Entry 6BJ3 (X-ray diffraction, 1.90 A resolution); this record covers chains A and H of the 5 polymer chains in the assembly.

Chain A:
Protein: HLA class I histocompatibility antigen, B-35 alpha chain
Source organism: Homo sapiens
Reference sequence: P30685 (1B35_HUMAN); residues 1-276 here correspond to UniProt positions 25-300 (UniProt number = residue number + 24)
Amino-acid sequence (276 residues; each row starts with the number of its first residue):
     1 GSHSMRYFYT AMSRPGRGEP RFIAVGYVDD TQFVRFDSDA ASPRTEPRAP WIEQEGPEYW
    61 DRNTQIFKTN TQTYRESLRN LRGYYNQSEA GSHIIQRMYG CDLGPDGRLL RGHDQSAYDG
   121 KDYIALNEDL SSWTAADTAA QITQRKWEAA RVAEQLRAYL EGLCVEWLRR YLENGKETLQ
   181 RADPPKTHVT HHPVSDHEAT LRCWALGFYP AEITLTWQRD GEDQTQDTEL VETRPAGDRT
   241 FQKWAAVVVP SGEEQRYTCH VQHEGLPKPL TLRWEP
Not modelled in the structure: 1
Disulfide bonds: Cys101-Cys164, Cys203-Cys259
From the paper describing this entry:
  - mutagenesis - S116F: increased expression

Chain H:
Protein: TCR 55 beta chain
Source organism: Homo sapiens
Reference sequence: K7N5M4 (K7N5M4_HUMAN); residues 102-244 here correspond to UniProt positions 107-249 (UniProt number = residue number + 5)
Amino-acid sequence (242 residues; row label = number of the first residue in the row):
     3 GVTQTPKFQV LKTGQSMTLQ CAQDMNHNSM YWYRQDPGMG LRLIYYSASE GTTDKGEVPN
    63 GYNVSRLNKR EFSLRLESAA PSQTSVYFCA SRTRGGTLIE QYFGPGTRLT VTEDLKNVFP
   123 PEVAVFEPSE AEISHTQKAT LVCLATGFYP DHVELSWWVN GKEVHSGVCT DPQPLKEQPA
   183 LNDSRYCLSS RLRVSATFWQ NPRNHFRCQV QFYGLSENDE WTQDRAKPVT QIVSAEAWGR
   243 AD
Not modelled in the structure: 244
Construct notes: engineered mutation Cys189 (Ala194 in K7N5M4)
Disulfide bonds: Cys23-Cys91, Cys145-Cys210

Chain A / chain H interface:
Pairs across the interface (15):
  Thr69(A) with Arg96(H)
  Gln72(A) with Ala50(H); Ser51(H); Arg96(H), hydrogen bond
  Thr73(A) with Arg96(H), hydrogen bond
  Ala149(A) with Leu100(H)
  Ala150(A) with Gly98(H); Thr99(H), hydrogen bond (backbone-backbone)
  Arg151(A) with Gly98(H); Thr99(H); Leu100(H)
  Val152(A) with Gly98(H)
  Gln155(A) with Gly97(H); Gly98(H), hydrogen bond (side chain-backbone); Thr99(H)
Other interface residues (no listed pair), chain A (10 interface residues in all): Glu76, Glu154
Other interface residues (no listed pair), chain H (8 interface residues in all): Asn30

Summary:
10 residues of chain A face 8 of chain H across their interface, with 4 hydrogen bonds. Polar pairs include
Gln72(A)-Arg96(H), Thr73(A)-Arg96(H) and Gln155(A)-Gly98(H). From the paper: S116F of chain A increases
expression.
Here chain A is HLA class I histocompatibility antigen, B-35 alpha chain and chain H is TCR 55 beta chain,
both from Homo sapiens. Entry 6BJ3 (TCR55 in complex with HIV(Pol448-456)/HLA-B35) was determined by X-ray
diffraction, deposited together with 6BJ2 and 6BJ8.
